6SGU - chains A and B of the 5 polymer chains in the assembly; structure by electron microscopy, 3.27 A resolution.

== Chain A (and B) ==
Name: Multidrug efflux pump subunit AcrB
From: Escherichia coli K12
Notes: chain B of this document is another copy of the same molecule, construct and numbering; everything in this record applies to it too
UniProt: P31224 (ACRB_ECOLI); numbering as in UniProt (aligned over 1-1049)
Sequence (1049 residues; numbered 1 to 1049; the number before each row is that of its first residue):
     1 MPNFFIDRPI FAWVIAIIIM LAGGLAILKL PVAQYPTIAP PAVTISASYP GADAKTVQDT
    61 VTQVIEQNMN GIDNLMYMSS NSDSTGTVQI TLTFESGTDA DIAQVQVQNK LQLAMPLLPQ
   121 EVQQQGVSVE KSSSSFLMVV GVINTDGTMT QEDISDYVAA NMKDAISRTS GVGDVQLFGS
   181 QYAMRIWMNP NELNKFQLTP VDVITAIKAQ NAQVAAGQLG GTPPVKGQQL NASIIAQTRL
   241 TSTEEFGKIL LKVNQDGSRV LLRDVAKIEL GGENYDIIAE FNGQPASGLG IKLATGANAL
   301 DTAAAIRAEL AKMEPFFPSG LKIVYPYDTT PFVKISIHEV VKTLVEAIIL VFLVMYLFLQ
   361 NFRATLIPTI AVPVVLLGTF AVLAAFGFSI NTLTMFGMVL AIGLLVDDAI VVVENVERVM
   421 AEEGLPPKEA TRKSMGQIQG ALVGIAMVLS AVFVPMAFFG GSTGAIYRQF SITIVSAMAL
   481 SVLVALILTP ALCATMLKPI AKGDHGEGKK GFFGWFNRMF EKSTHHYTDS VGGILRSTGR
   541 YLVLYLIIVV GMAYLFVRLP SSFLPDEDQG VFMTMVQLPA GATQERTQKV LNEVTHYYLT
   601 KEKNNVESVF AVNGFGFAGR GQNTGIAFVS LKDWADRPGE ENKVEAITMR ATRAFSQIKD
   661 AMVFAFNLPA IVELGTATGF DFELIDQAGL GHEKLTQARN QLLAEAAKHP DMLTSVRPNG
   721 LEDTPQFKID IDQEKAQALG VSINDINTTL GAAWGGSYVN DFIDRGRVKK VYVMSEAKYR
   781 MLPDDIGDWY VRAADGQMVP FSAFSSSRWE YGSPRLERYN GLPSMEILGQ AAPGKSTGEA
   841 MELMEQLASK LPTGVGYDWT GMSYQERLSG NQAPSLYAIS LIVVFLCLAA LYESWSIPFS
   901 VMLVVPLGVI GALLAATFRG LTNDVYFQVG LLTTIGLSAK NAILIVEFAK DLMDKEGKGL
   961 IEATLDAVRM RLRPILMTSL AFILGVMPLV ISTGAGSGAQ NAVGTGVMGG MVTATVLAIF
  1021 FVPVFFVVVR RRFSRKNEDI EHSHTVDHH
Disordered / not traced: 1034-1049
Swiss-Prot annotation at these positions:
  - mutagenesis: His-526 (H526Y: Partially restores chloramphenicol resistance to an AcrZ G30R mutant)

== Chain A / chain B interface ==
Pairs across the interface (117; chain A residue first):
  Arg-8(A) / Glu-893(B)
  Pro-9(A) / Glu-893(B)
  Ile-10(A) / Ala-889(B)
  Ile-10(A) / Glu-893(B)
  Ile-10(A) / Ser-894(B)
  Ile-10(A) / Trp-895(B)  hydrophobic
  Phe-11(A) / Ala-890(B)  hydrophobic
  Val-14(A) / Leu-886(B)
  Ile-17(A) / Leu-886(B)  hydrophobic
  Asp-101(A) / Asp-73(B)
  Gln-104(A) / Lys-110(B)
  Val-105(A) / Val-105(B)  hydrophobic
  Gln-108(A) / Asn-109(B)  hydrogen bond (side chain-backbone)
  Gln-108(A) / Leu-113(B)
  Gln-123(A) / Pro-116(B)
  Gln-123(A) / Leu-117(B)
  Gln-124(A) / Pro-116(B)  hydrogen bond (side chain-backbone)
  Gln-124(A) / Leu-117(B)
  Val-127(A) / Leu-113(B)
  Val-129(A) / Lys-110(B)  hydrogen bond (backbone-side chain)
  Lys-131(A) / Asp-73(B)  salt bridge
  Asn-161(A) / Gln-687(B)
  Asp-164(A) / Gln-67(B)
  Ser-167(A) / Asn-70(B)  hydrogen bond
  Ser-167(A) / Gly-71(B)  hydrogen bond (backbone-backbone)
  Arg-168(A) / Glu-66(B)  hydrogen bond (side chain-backbone)
  Arg-168(A) / Met-69(B)
  Arg-168(A) / Asn-820(B)  hydrogen bond (side chain-backbone)
  Ser-170(A) / Asn-74(B)
  Gln-210(A) / Gln-733(B)
  Gln-213(A) / Tyr-49(B)
  Gln-213(A) / Lys-55(B)
  Gln-213(A) / Thr-56(B)
  Gln-213(A) / Asp-59(B)  hydrogen bond
  Gln-213(A) / Thr-60(B)
  Val-214(A) / Asn-747(B)
  Ala-215(A) / Tyr-49(B)
  Ala-215(A) / Pro-50(B)
  Ala-215(A) / Gly-51(B)
  Ala-215(A) / Gly-751(B)
  Ala-216(A) / Gly-51(B)  hydrogen bond (backbone-backbone)
  Ala-216(A) / Leu-750(B)
  Ala-216(A) / Gly-751(B)
  Ala-216(A) / Trp-754(B)
  Ala-216(A) / Gly-755(B)
  Gly-217(A) / Gly-51(B)
  Gly-217(A) / Trp-754(B)
  Gly-217(A) / Gly-755(B)
  Gln-218(A) / Ser-84(B)
  Gln-218(A) / Trp-754(B)
  Leu-219(A) / Trp-754(B)  hydrophobic
  Leu-219(A) / Met-781(B)
  Leu-219(A) / Pro-783(B)
  Leu-219(A) / Trp-809(B)  hydrophobic
  Gly-220(A) / Gln-622(B)
  Gly-220(A) / Arg-780(B)
  Gly-220(A) / Met-781(B)  hydrogen bond (backbone-backbone)
  Gly-221(A) / Gln-622(B)  hydrogen bond (backbone-side chain)
  Gly-221(A) / Arg-780(B)
  Thr-222(A) / Tyr-275(B)
  Thr-222(A) / Asp-276(B)
  Thr-222(A) / Gln-584(B)
  Thr-222(A) / Gln-622(B)
  Thr-222(A) / Arg-780(B)  hydrogen bond (backbone-side chain)
  Pro-223(A) / Trp-187(B)
  Pro-223(A) / Tyr-275(B)
  Pro-223(A) / Ala-777(B)
  Pro-223(A) / Arg-780(B)  hydrogen bond (backbone-side chain)
  Pro-224(A) / Gln-584(B)
  Pro-224(A) / Met-781(B)  hydrophobic
  Val-225(A) / Ala-777(B)  hydrophobic
  Val-225(A) / Lys-778(B)
  Val-225(A) / Met-781(B)
  Gly-227(A) / Glu-585(B)  hydrogen bond (backbone-side chain)
  Gln-228(A) / Thr-583(B)  hydrogen bond (backbone-side chain)
  Gln-228(A) / Glu-585(B)
  Gln-228(A) / Met-781(B)  hydrogen bond (side chain-backbone)
  Gln-228(A) / Leu-782(B)
  Gln-229(A) / Gly-581(B)
  Gln-229(A) / Arg-586(B)
  Leu-230(A) / Thr-583(B)
  Asn-231(A) / Gly-581(B)
  Asn-231(A) / Gln-622(B)  hydrogen bond
  Ala-232(A) / Pro-725(B)
  Ser-233(A) / Ser-84(B)
  Ser-233(A) / Gln-726(B)
  Ser-233(A) / Phe-727(B)  hydrogen bond (backbone-backbone)
  Ile-234(A) / Phe-727(B)
  Ile-234(A) / Ile-729(B)  hydrophobic
  Ile-234(A) / Trp-754(B)  hydrophobic
  Ile-235(A) / Asp-53(B)
  Ile-235(A) / Gln-726(B)
  Ile-235(A) / Phe-727(B)  hydrogen bond (backbone-backbone)
  Ile-235(A) / Lys-728(B)
  Ile-235(A) / Ile-729(B)  hydrogen bond (backbone-backbone)
  Ala-236(A) / Ile-729(B)
  Ala-236(A) / Leu-750(B)  hydrophobic
  Gln-237(A) / Ile-731(B)
  Gln-237(A) / Gln-733(B)
  Arg-239(A) / Thr-60(B)
  Leu-250(A) / Gln-733(B)
  Leu-250(A) / Glu-734(B)
  Leu-250(A) / Gln-737(B)
  Val-253(A) / Gln-737(B)
  Arg-259(A) / Glu-734(B)  salt bridge
  Lys-312(A) / Gln-687(B)
  Lys-312(A) / Asp-858(B)  salt bridge
  Phe-316(A) / Gln-687(B)
  Phe-316(A) / Val-855(B)
  Phe-316(A) / Gly-856(B)
  Arg-765(A) / Gly-689(B)
  Gly-766(A) / Gln-63(B)  hydrogen bond (backbone-side chain)
  Arg-767(A) / Gln-63(B)
  Arg-767(A) / Gln-67(B)
  Val-768(A) / Asp-59(B)
  Val-768(A) / Gln-63(B)  hydrogen bond (backbone-side chain)
  Val-768(A) / Gln-67(B)
Other interface residues (no listed pair), chain A (71 interface residues in all): Trp-13, Ile-18, Leu-21, Leu-25, Ile-102, Gln-112, Met-115, Thr-169, Val-172, Ala-209, Lys-226, Leu-251, Lys-252, Gly-257, Tyr-758, Ile-763
Other interface residues (no listed pair), chain B (80 interface residues in all): Ala-52, Ile-72, Leu-75, Met-78, Ile-102, Gln-106, Gln-112, Ala-582, Ile-743, Met-774, Arg-818, Gly-821, Gly-854, Ile-879, Ile-882

== Overview ==
Chain A and chain B form an interface of 71 and 80 residues respectively; the contacts include 22 hydrogen
bonds and 3 salt bridges. Among the polar pairs are Lys-131(A)/Asp-73(B), Arg-259(A)/Glu-734(B) and
Lys-312(A)/Asp-858(B). UniProt lists one mutagenesis site on chain A.
Chain A and chain B are both Multidrug efflux pump subunit AcrB (Escherichia coli K12); the structure, Cryo-EM
structure of Escherichia coli AcrB and DARPin in Saposin A-nanodisc, was determined by electron microscopy
(same publication as 6SGR, 6SGS and 6SGT).
